PDB entry 9ITW | electron microscopy, 4.08 A resolution (low resolution: residue-level contacts below are approximate; hydrogen-bond / salt-bridge calls are withheld) | chains L and M of the 16 polymer chains in the assembly

[Chain L (and M)]
Molecule: ATP synthase subunit c
From: Chloroflexus aurantiacus J-10-fl
Notes: chain M of this document is another copy of the same molecule, construct and numbering; everything in this record applies to it too
UniProt: A9WGS9 (ATPL_CHLAA); residue numbers follow UniProt; this construct covers 1-76
Chain sequence (76 residues; each row starts with the number of its first residue):
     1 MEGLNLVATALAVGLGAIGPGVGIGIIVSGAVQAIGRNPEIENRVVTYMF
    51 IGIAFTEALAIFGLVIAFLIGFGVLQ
Disordered / not traced: 74-76 (chain M: 73-76)
Curated features (UniProtKB/Swiss-Prot):
  - site: E57 (Reversibly protonated during proton transport)

[Interface between chain L and chain M]
Residue-residue contacts (63):
  M1(L) - M1(M)
  M1(L) - E2(M)
  E2(L) - E2(M)
  L4(L) - E2(M)
  L4(L) - G3(M)
  L4(L) - L4(M)
  L4(L) - V7(M)
  N5(L) - L6(M)
  A8(L) - L6(M)
  A8(L) - V7(M)
  A8(L) - A10(M)
  L11(L) - L11(M)
  A12(L) - A10(M)
  L15(L) - L11(M)
  L15(L) - G14(M)
  L15(L) - L15(M)
  L15(L) - I18(M)
  G16(L) - G14(M)
  G16(L) - A17(M)
  I18(L) - I18(M)
  G19(L) - A17(M)
  G19(L) - I18(M)
  G19(L) - G21(M)
  G19(L) - V22(M)
  P20(L) - A17(M)
  V22(L) - V22(M)
  G23(L) - G21(M)
  G23(L) - G25(M)
  I26(L) - G25(M)
  I26(L) - I26(M)
  I26(L) - S29(M)
  I27(L) - G25(M)
  I27(L) - V28(M)
  G30(L) - S29(M)
  G30(L) - V32(M)
  A31(L) - V32(M)
  Q33(L) - Q33(M)
  A34(L) - V32(M)
  R37(L) - R37(M)
  I41(L) - P39(M)
  R44(L) - E42(M)
  Y48(L) - V28(M)
  Y48(L) - I35(M)
  Y48(L) - E42(M)
  Y48(L) - V46(M)
  Y48(L) - M49(M)
  I51(L) - F50(M)
  G52(L) - V28(M)
  F55(L) - I24(M)
  F55(L) - I53(M)
  F55(L) - E57(M)
  L59(L) - G16(M)
  L59(L) - A17(M)
  L59(L) - P20(M)
  L59(L) - G21(M)
  L59(L) - A60(M)
  F62(L) - L64(M)
  G63(L) - V13(M)
  I66(L) - T9(M)
  I66(L) - V13(M)
  I66(L) - L64(M)
  I66(L) - F68(M)
  I70(L) - L6(M)
Also at the interface, not in a pair above, chain L (37 interface residues in all): N38, V45, M49, T56, L69
Also at the interface, not in a pair above, chain M (39 interface residues in all): G36, I61

[In short]
Chain L and chain M form an interface of 37 and 39 residues respectively.
Both chains are ATP synthase subunit c (Chloroflexus aurantiacus J-10-fl). Entry 9ITW (Chloroflexus
aurantiacus ADP-bound ATP synthase, state 1, focused refinement of FO and peripheral stalk) was determined by
electron microscopy, deposited together with 9ITJ, 9ITK, 9ITL, 9ITM, 9ITN, 9ITO and 11 further entries.
